PDB entry 3UUA | X-ray diffraction, 2.05 A resolution | chains A and F of the 4 polymer chains in the assembly

Chain A:
Molecule: Estrogen receptor
Organism: Homo sapiens
Notes: fragment: Ligand binding domain (residues 302-552)
UniProtKB: P03372 (ESR1_HUMAN); residue numbers follow UniProt; this construct covers 302-552
Sequence (251 residues; numbered 302 to 552; the number before each row is that of its first residue):
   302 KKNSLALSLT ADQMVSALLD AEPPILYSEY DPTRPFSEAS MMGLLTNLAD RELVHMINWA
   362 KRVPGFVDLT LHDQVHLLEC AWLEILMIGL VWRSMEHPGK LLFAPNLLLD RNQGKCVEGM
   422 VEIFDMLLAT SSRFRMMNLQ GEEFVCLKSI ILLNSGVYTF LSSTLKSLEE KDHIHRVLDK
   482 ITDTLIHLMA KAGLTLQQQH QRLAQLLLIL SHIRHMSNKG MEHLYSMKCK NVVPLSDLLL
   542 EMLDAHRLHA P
Disordered / not traced: 302-304, 462-463, 549-552
Differences from the reference sequence: engineered mutation Ser537 (Tyr in P03372)
Modified residues: Cys381 (s-hydroxycysteine; CSO)
Small-molecule neighbours: bisphenol af (0CZ; 4,4'-(1,1,1,3,3,3-hexafluoropropane-2,2-diyl)diphenol): Met343, Leu346, Thr347, Ala350, Glu353, Leu384, Leu387, Met388, Leu391, Arg394, Phe404, Met421, Phe425, Leu428, Leu536, Leu540
Reported in the primary citation:
  - conformationally variable residues (side-chain flip): His524
  - mutagenesis - Y537S: increased stability

Chain F:
Molecule: Nuclear receptor coactivator 1
Notes: EC 2.3.1.48; fragment: Coactivator peptide SRC-1
UniProtKB: Q15788 (NCOA1_HUMAN); numbering as in UniProt (aligned over 686-698)
Sequence (13 residues; row label = number of the first residue in the row):
   686 RHKILHRLLQ EGS
Disordered / not traced: 686-687, 697-698
UniProt features mapped onto this chain:
  - motif: Leu690 to Leu694 (LXXLL motif 4)
  - modified residue: Ser698 (Phosphoserine)
  - mutagenesis: Leu693 to Leu694 (Slightly affects interactions with steroid receptors. Abolishes interactions with steroid receptors; when associated with A-636; A-637; A-752 and A-753)

Interface between chain A and chain F:
Contacting residue pairs - 23 pairs, chain A then chain F:
  Ile358(A) with Leu690(F), hydrophobic; Leu693(F), hydrophobic; Leu694(F), hydrophobic
  Lys362(A) with Leu693(F), hydrogen bond (side chain-backbone); Leu694(F), hydrogen bond (side chain-backbone); Glu696(F)
  Leu372(A) with His691(F); Leu694(F), hydrophobic; Gln695(F)
  Gln375(A) with Leu694(F)
  Val376(A) with Leu690(F), hydrophobic; Leu694(F), hydrophobic
  Leu379(A) with Leu690(F), hydrophobic; Leu694(F), hydrophobic
  Glu380(A) with Lys688(F), salt bridge; Leu690(F)
  Asp538(A) with Ile689(F)
  Leu539(A) with Ile689(F); Leu690(F)
  Glu542(A) with Lys688(F); Ile689(F), hydrogen bond (side chain-backbone); Leu690(F), hydrogen bond (side chain-backbone)
  Met543(A) with Leu690(F), hydrophobic
Interface residues without a listed pair, chain A (12 interface residues in all): Phe367

Overview:
Chain A and chain F form an interface of 12 and 8 residues respectively; the contacts include 4 hydrogen bonds
and 1 salt bridge. Polar contacts include Glu380(A)-Lys688(F), Lys362(A)-Leu693(F) and Lys362(A)-Leu694(F).
Ligands of chain A: bisphenol af. From the paper: Y537S of chain A increases stability; conformational
variability at His524(A).
Here chain A is Estrogen receptor (Homo sapiens) and chain F is Nuclear receptor coactivator 1. Entry 3UUA
(Crystal structure of hERa-LBD (Y537S) in complex with bisphenol-AF) was determined by X-ray diffraction (same
publication as 3UU7, 3UUC and 3UUD).
